4JKR - chains A and C of the 6 polymer chains in the assembly; structure by X-ray diffraction, 4.20 A resolution (low resolution: residue-level contacts below are approximate; hydrogen-bond / salt-bridge calls are withheld).

[Chain A]
Name: DNA-directed RNA polymerase subunit alpha
Source organism: Escherichia coli
Notes: EC 2.7.7.6
UniProt: K0BPQ3 (K0BPQ3_ECO1E); residue numbers follow UniProt; this construct covers 1-329
Chain sequence (329 residues; numbered 1 to 329; the number before each row is that of its first residue):
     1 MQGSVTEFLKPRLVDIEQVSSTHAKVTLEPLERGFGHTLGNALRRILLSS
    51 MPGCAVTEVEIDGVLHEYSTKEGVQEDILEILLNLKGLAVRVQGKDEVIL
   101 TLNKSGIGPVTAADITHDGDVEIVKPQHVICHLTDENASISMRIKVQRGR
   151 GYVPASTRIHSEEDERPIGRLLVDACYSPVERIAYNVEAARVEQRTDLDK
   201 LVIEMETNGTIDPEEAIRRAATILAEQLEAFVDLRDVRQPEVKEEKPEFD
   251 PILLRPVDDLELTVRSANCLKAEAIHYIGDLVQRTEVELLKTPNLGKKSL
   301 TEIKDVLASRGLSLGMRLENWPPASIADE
Unresolved in the structure: 1-5, 233-329

[Chain C]
Name: DNA-directed RNA polymerase subunit beta
Source organism: Escherichia coli
Notes: EC 2.7.7.6
UniProt: C9QV90 (C9QV90_ECOD1); residue numbers follow UniProt; this construct covers 1-1342
Chain sequence (1342 residues; row label = number of the first residue in the row):
     1 MVYSYTEKKRIRKDFGKRPQVLDVPYLLSIQLDSFQKFIEQDPEGQYGLE
    51 AAFRSVFPIQSYSGNSELQYVSYRLGEPVFDVQECQIRGVTYSAPLRVKL
   101 RLVIYEREAPEGTVKDIKEQEVYMGEIPLMTDNGTFVINGTERVIVSQLH
   151 RSPGVFFDSDKGKTHSSGKVLYNARIIPYRGSWLDFEFDPKDNLFVRIDR
   201 RRKLPATIILRALNYTTEQILDLFFEKVIFEIRDNKLQMELVPERLRGET
   251 ASFDIEANGKVYVEKGRRITARHIRQLEKDDVKLIEVPVEYIAGKVVAKD
   301 YIDESTGELICAANMELSLDLLAKLSQSGHKRIETLFTNDLDHGPYISET
   351 LRVDPTNDRLSALVEIYRMMRPGEPPTREAAESLFENLFFSEDRYDLSAV
   401 GRMKFNRSLLREEIEGSGILSKDDIIDVMKKLIDIRNGKGEVDDIDHLGN
   451 RRIRSVGEMAENQFRVGLVRVERAVKERLSLGDLDTLMPQDMINAKPISA
   501 AVKEFFGSSQLSQFMDQNNPLSEITHKRRISALGPGGLTRERAGFEVRDV
   551 HPTHYGRVCPIETPEGPNIGLINSLSVYAQTNEYGFLETPYRKVTDGVVT
   601 DEIHYLSAIEEGNYVIAQANSNLDEEGHFVEDLVTCRSKGESSLFSRDQV
   651 DYMDVSTQQVVSVGASLIPFLEHDDANRALMGANMQRQAVPTLRADKPLV
   701 GTGMERAVAVDSGVTAVAKRGGVVQYVDASRIVIKVNEDEMYPGEAGIDI
   751 YNLTKYTRSNQNTCINQMPCVSLGEPVERGDVLADGPSTDLGELALGQNM
   801 RVAFMPWNGYNFEDSILVSERVVQEDRFTTIHIQELACVSRDTKLGPEEI
   851 TADIPNVGEAALSKLDESGIVYIGAEVTGGDILVGKVTPKGETQLTPEEK
   901 LLRAIFGEKASDVKDSSLRVPNGVSGTVIDVQVFTRDGVEKDKRALEIEE
   951 MQLKQAKKDLSEELQILEAGLFSRIRAVLVAGGVEAEKLDKLPRDRWLEL
  1001 GLTDEEKQNQLEQLAEQYDELKHEFEKKLEAKRRKITQGDDLAPGVLKIV
  1051 KVYLAVKRRIQPGDKMAGRHGNKGVISKINPIEDMPYDENGTPVDIVLNP
  1101 LGVPSRMNIGQILETHLGMAAKGIGDKINAMLKQQQEVAKLREFIQRAYD
  1151 LGADVRQKVDLSTFSDEEVMRLAENLRKGMPIATPVFDGAKEAEIKELLK
  1201 LGDLPTSGQIRLYDGRTGEQFERPVTVGYMYMLKLNHLVDDKMHARSTGS
  1251 YSLVTQQPLGGKAQFGGQRFGEMEVWALEAYGAAYTLQEMLTVKSDDVNG
  1301 RTKMYKNIVDGNHQMEPGMPESFNVLLKEIRSLGINIELEDE
Unresolved in the structure: 1-2
Ion coordination: Sr2+ near Val24 (its only coordinating residue here)

[Chain A / chain C interface]
Contacting residue pairs (77; chain A residue first):
  Asn41(A) - Tyr1087(C)
  Asn41(A) - Asp1214(C)
  Asn41(A) - Gly1215(C)
  Asn41(A) - Arg1216(C)
  Asn41(A) - Thr1217(C)
  Asn41(A) - Gly1218(C)
  Arg44(A) - Glu1083(C)
  Arg44(A) - Tyr1087(C)
  Arg44(A) - Gly1215(C)
  Arg45(A) - Glu1083(C)
  Arg45(A) - Asp1084(C)
  Arg45(A) - Gly1215(C)
  Arg45(A) - Arg1216(C)
  Leu48(A) - Ile1082(C)
  Ser49(A) - Glu1083(C)
  Leu65(A) - Tyr872(C)
  Leu65(A) - Ile873(C)
  His66(A) - Gly874(C)
  His66(A) - Ile929(C)
  Tyr68(A) - Tyr756(C)
  Tyr68(A) - Ile831(C)
  Tyr68(A) - Thr927(C)
  Tyr68(A) - Ile929(C)
  Tyr68(A) - Ala1055(C)
  Tyr68(A) - Lys1057(C)
  Thr70(A) - Ala729(C)
  Thr70(A) - Lys755(C)
  Lys71(A) - Asp728(C)
  Glu72(A) - Asp728(C)
  Gly73(A) - Tyr726(C)
  Gly73(A) - Asp728(C)
  Val74(A) - Asp728(C)
  Val74(A) - Ala729(C)
  Gln75(A) - Val727(C)
  Gln75(A) - Ala729(C)
  Gln75(A) - Pro769(C)
  Gln75(A) - Val771(C)
  Glu76(A) - Ala729(C)
  Asp77(A) - Ala729(C)
  Asp77(A) - Lys755(C)
  Asp77(A) - Tyr756(C)
  Asp77(A) - Asn766(C)
  Leu79(A) - Leu693(C)
  Leu79(A) - Tyr756(C)
  Leu79(A) - Lys1057(C)
  Leu83(A) - Leu693(C)
  Leu83(A) - Arg694(C)
  Leu83(A) - Asp826(C)
  Lys86(A) - Asp826(C)
  Thr134(A) - Tyr726(C)
  Thr134(A) - Val727(C)
  Thr134(A) - Leu773(C)
  Asp135(A) - Tyr726(C)
  Tyr152(A) - Glu820(C)
  Tyr152(A) - Val823(C)
  Tyr152(A) - Gln824(C)
  Tyr152(A) - Arg1059(C)
  Ile159(A) - Glu876(C)
  His160(A) - Thr878(C)
  Glu165(A) - Ser863(C)
  Glu165(A) - Lys864(C)
  Ile168(A) - Tyr872(C)
  Ile168(A) - Gly874(C)
  Arg170(A) - Glu876(C)
  Asp174(A) - Asp826(C)
  Asp174(A) - Arg1059(C)
  Cys176(A) - Gln824(C)
  Glu181(A) - Arg821(C)
  Arg182(A) - Asn1090(C)
  Arg182(A) - Gly1091(C)
  Ile183(A) - Gly1091(C)
  Ala184(A) - Asn1090(C)
  Ala184(A) - Gly1091(C)
  Tyr185(A) - Tyr1087(C)
  Tyr185(A) - Gly1218(C)
  Asn186(A) - Glu1089(C)
  Glu204(A) - Asn1090(C)
Interface residues without a listed pair, chain A (41 interface residues in all): Glu67, Glu80, Pro154, Ser156, Leu172
Interface residues without a listed pair, chain C (51 interface residues in all): Met768, Ser772, Glu825, Val928, Lys958, Val1056, Met1085, Thr1092, Pro1093

[Overview]
41 residues of chain A and 51 residues of chain C are in contact.
Here chain A is DNA-directed RNA polymerase subunit alpha and chain C is DNA-directed RNA polymerase subunit
beta, both from Escherichia coli. Entry 4JKR (Crystal Structure of E. coli RNA Polymerase in complex with
ppGpp) was determined by X-ray diffraction.
